5HU0 - chain A; structure by X-ray diffraction, 1.83 A resolution.

== Chain A ==
Protein: Beta-secretase 1
Organism: Homo sapiens
Notes: EC 3.4.23.46
Reference sequence: P56817 (BACE1_HUMAN); residues 43-454 here = UniProt positions 43-454
Sequence (412 residues; each row starts with the number of its first residue):
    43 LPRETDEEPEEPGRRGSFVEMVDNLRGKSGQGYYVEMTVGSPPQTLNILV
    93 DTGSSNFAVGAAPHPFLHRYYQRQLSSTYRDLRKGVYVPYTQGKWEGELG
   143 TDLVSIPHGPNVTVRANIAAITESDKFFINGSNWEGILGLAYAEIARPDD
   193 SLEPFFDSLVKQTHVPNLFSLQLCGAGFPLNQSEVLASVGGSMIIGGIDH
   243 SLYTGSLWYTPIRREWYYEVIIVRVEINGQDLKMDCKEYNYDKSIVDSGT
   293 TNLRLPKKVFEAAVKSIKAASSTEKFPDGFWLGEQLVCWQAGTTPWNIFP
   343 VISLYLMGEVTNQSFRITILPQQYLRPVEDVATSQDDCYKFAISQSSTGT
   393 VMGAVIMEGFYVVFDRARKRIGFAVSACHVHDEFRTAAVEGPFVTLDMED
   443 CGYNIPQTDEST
Disordered / not traced: 43-57, 448-454
Swiss-Prot annotation at these positions:
  - active site: Asp93, Asp289
  - modified residue (N6-acetyllysine): Lys126, Lys275, Lys279, Lys285, Lys299, Lys300, Lys307
  - glycosylation (N-linked (GlcNAc...) asparagine): Asn153, Asn172, Asn223, Asn354
  - mutagenesis: Asp93 (D93N: Decreases beta-cleaved soluble APP production), Asp284 (D284N: Almost abolishes beta-cleaved soluble APP production)
Cystine bridges: Cys216-Cys420, Cys278-Cys443, Cys330-Cys380
Residues lining bound ligands: 66H (N-{3-[(2E,4R)-2-imino-1-methyl-5-oxo-4-phenylimidazolidin-4-yl]phenyl}furan-2-carboxamide): Ser71, Gly72, Gln73, Gly74, Leu91, Asp93, Gly95, Ser96, Val130, Tyr132, Trp137, Phe169, Ile171, Trp176, Ile179, Asp289, Ser290, Gly291, Thr292, Thr293

== Overview ==
Ligands of chain A: compound 66H. From UniProt: active-site residues Asp93 and Asp289 and 2 mutagenesis sites.
Chain A is Beta-secretase 1 (Homo sapiens); the structure, BACE1 in complex with
4-(3-(furan-2-carboxamido)phenyl)-1-methyl-5-oxo-4-phenylimidazolidin-2-iminium, was determined by X-ray
diffraction (same publication as 5HTZ and 5HU1).
